Entry 1IJ2 (X-ray diffraction, 1.70 A resolution); this record covers chains A and B of the 3 polymer chains in the assembly.

== Chain A (and B) ==
Molecule: General control protein GCN4
Notes: fragment: coiled coil region; chain B of this document is another copy of the same molecule, construct and numbering; everything in this record applies to it too
UniProtKB: P03069 (GCN4_YEAST); residues 1-33 here correspond to UniProt positions 249-281 (UniProt number = residue number + 248)
Chain sequence (34 residues; numbered 0 to 33; the number before each row is that of its first residue; numbering starts at 0):
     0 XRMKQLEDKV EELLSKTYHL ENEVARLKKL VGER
Disordered / not traced: 31-33 (chain B: 33)
Modified positions: ACE (acetyl group) at position 0
Differences from the reference sequence: engineered mutation Thr-16 (Asn264 in P03069)
Metal / ion sites: Cd2+ site 1: Glu-10 (shared with 1 residue of chain C); Cd2+ site 2: His-18 (shared with 1 residue of chain C)
Curated features (UniProtKB/Swiss-Prot):
  - region: Leu-5 to Leu-26 (Leucine-zipper)

== Interface between chain A and chain B ==
Contacting residue pairs (26):
  Arg-1(A) with Met-2(B); Glu-6(B), salt bridge
  Leu-5(A) with Met-2(B), hydrophobic; Leu-5(B), hydrophobic; Glu-6(B); Val-9(B), hydrophobic
  Lys-8(A) with Val-9(B); Glu-10(B), salt bridge
  Val-9(A) with Val-9(B), hydrophobic
  Leu-12(A) with Val-9(B), hydrophobic; Leu-12(B); Leu-13(B), hydrophobic; Thr-16(B)
  Leu-19(A) with Thr-16(B); Glu-20(B)
  Glu-22(A) with Val-23(B); Lys-27(B), salt bridge
  Val-23(A) with Val-23(B), hydrophobic
  Arg-25(A) with Glu-32(B), hydrogen bond (side chain-backbone)
  Leu-26(A) with Val-23(B), hydrophobic; Lys-27(B); Val-30(B), hydrophobic
  Leu-29(A) with Val-30(B), hydrophobic; Gly-31(B); Glu-32(B)
  Val-30(A) with Val-30(B), hydrophobic
Other interface residues (no listed pair), chain A (16 interface residues in all): Met-2, Lys-15, Thr-16, His-18
Other interface residues (no listed pair), chain B (17 interface residues in all): Tyr-17, Leu-19, Leu-26

== In short ==
16 residues of chain A and 17 residues of chain B are in contact, with 1 hydrogen bond and 3 salt bridges.
Among the polar pairs are Arg-1(A)/Glu-6(B), Lys-8(A)/Glu-10(B) and Glu-22(A)/Lys-27(B).
Both chains are General control protein GCN4. Entry 1IJ2 (GCN4-pVTL Coiled-coil Trimer with Threonine at the
a(16) position) was determined by X-ray diffraction, deposited together with 1IJ0, 1IJ1 and 1IJ3.
